Entry 3EXG (X-ray diffraction, 3.01 A resolution); this record covers chains C and D of the 4 polymer chains in the assembly.

== Chain C ==
Name: Pyruvate dehydrogenase E1 component subunit alpha, somatic form, mitochondrial
Organism: Homo sapiens
Notes: EC 1.2.4.1; fragment: E1p-alpha
UniProt: P08559 (ODPA_HUMAN); residues 1-361 here correspond to UniProt positions 30-390 (UniProt number = residue number + 29)
Chain sequence (382 residues; numbered -20 to 361; the number before each row is that of its first residue; numbers below 1 keep their minus sign (Met-20 is residue -20)):
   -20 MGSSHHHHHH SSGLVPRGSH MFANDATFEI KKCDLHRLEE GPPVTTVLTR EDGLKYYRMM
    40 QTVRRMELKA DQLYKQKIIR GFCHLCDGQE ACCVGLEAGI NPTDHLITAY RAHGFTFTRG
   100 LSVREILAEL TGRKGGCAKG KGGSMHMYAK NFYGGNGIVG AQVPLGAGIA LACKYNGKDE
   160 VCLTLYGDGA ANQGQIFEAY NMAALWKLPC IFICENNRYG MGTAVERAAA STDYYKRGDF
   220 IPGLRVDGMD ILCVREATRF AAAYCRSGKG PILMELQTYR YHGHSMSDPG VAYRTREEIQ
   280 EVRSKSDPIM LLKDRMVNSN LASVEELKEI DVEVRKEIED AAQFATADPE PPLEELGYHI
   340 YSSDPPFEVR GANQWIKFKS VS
Not modelled in the structure: -20 to -1, 198-205, 262-273
Differences from the reference sequence: expression tag (-20 to 0); engineered mutation Ala203 (Ser232 in P08559), Ala271 (Ser300 in P08559)
Curated features (UniProtKB/Swiss-Prot):
  - binding site (pyruvate): His63, Tyr89, Arg90, Ala128, Gly136, Val138, Asp167, Gly168, Ala169, Asn196, Tyr198
  - binding site (thiamine diphosphate): Tyr89, Arg90, Gly136, Val138, Asp167, Gly168, Ala169, Asn196, His263
  - binding site (Mg(2+)): Asp167, Asn196, Tyr198
  - modified residue: Lys34 (N6-acetyllysine), Lys215 (N6-acetyllysine), Lys248 (N6-succinyllysine), Ser264 (Phosphoserine), Ser266 (Phosphoserine), Tyr272 (Phosphotyrosine), Lys284 (N6-acetyllysine), Lys292 (N6-acetyllysine), Lys307 (N6-acetyllysine), Lys356 (N6-succinyllysine)
Reported in the primary citation:
  - post-translational modification sites: Ser264 (citing earlier work)
  - mutagenesis - Y89F: unchanged catalytic activity

== Chain D ==
Name: Pyruvate dehydrogenase E1 component subunit beta, mitochondrial
Organism: Homo sapiens
Notes: EC 1.2.4.1; fragment: E1p-beta
UniProt: P11177 (ODPB_HUMAN); residues 1-329 here correspond to UniProt positions 31-359 (UniProt number = residue number + 30)
Chain sequence (329 residues; row label = number of the first residue in the row):
     1 LQVTVRDAIN QGMDEELERD EKVFLLGEEV AQYDGAYKVS RGLWKKYGDK RIIDTPISEM
    61 GFAGIAVGAA MAGLRPICEF MTFNFSMQAI DQVINSAAKT YYMSGGLQPV PIVFRGPNGA
   121 SAGVAAQHSQ CFAAWYGHCP GLKVVSPWNS EDAKGLIKSA IRDNNPVVVL ENELMYGVPF
   181 EFPPEAQSKD FLIPIGKAKI ERQGTHITVV SHSRPVGHCL EAAAVLSKEG VECEVINMRT
   241 IRPMDMETIE ASVMKTNHLV TVEGGWPQFG VGAEICARIM EGPAFNFLDA PAVRVTGADV
   301 PMPYAKILED NSIPQVKDII FAIKKTLNI
Bound ions: K+: Ile161, Asp163
Curated features (UniProtKB/Swiss-Prot):
  - binding site (thiamine diphosphate): Glu59
  - binding site (K(+)): Ile112, Ala160, Ile161, Asp163, Asn165
  - site: Asp289 (Important for interaction with DLAT)
  - modified residue: Tyr37 (Phosphotyrosine), Lys324 (N6-acetyllysine)

== Interface between chain C and chain D ==
Contacting residue pairs (76; chain C residue first):
  Ala117(C) with Met103(D); Ser104(D)
  Lys118(C) with Gly105(D), hydrogen bond (side chain-backbone)
  Lys120(C) with Tyr102(D)
  Gly121(C) with Met103(D)
  His125(C) with Met103(D)
  Tyr127(C) with Met71(D), hydrophobic; Thr100(D); Met103(D); Ser104(D)
  Tyr132(C) with Met71(D); Gln108(D)
  Ile137(C) with Asp91(D); Asn95(D)
  Ala140(C) with Asp91(D); Gln92(D), hydrogen bond (backbone-side chain)
  Pro143(C) with Gly61(D); Gly64(D); Ile65(D); Gln92(D)
  Leu144(C) with Gly64(D); Val67(D), hydrophobic; Gly68(D); Ser96(D)
  Ala146(C) with Ile65(D), hydrophobic
  Gly147(C) with Ile65(D); Gly68(D); Ala69(D)
  Ile148(C) with Gly68(D)
  Leu150(C) with Phe24(D), hydrophobic
  Ala151(C) with Ala72(D), hydrophobic; Leu74(D), hydrophobic
  Tyr154(C) with Glu21(D), hydrogen bond (side chain-backbone); Val23(D); Phe24(D); Lys50(D), hydrogen bond (backbone-side chain); Arg51(D), hydrogen bond; Leu74(D), hydrophobic
  Asn155(C) with Lys22(D); Leu74(D)
  Gln174(C) with Met60(D); Gln92(D), hydrogen bond
  Glu177(C) with Ser58(D); Met60(D); Gly61(D), hydrogen bond (side chain-backbone)
  Asn180(C) with Pro56(D)
  Met181(C) with Pro56(D), hydrophobic; Gly61(D); Phe62(D); Ile65(D), hydrophobic
  Trp185(C) with Ile53(D), hydrophobic; Asp54(D); Thr55(D)
  Leu335(C) with Tyr102(D), hydrogen bond (backbone-side chain)
  Tyr337(C) with Tyr102(D)
  His338(C) with Tyr101(D); Tyr102(D), hydrogen bond (backbone-backbone); Gly105(D); Gly106(D)
  Ile339(C) with Tyr101(D); Gly141(D)
  Tyr340(C) with Tyr101(D); Gly141(D); Leu142(D), hydrogen bond (side chain-backbone); Lys143(D); Asn165(D)
  Ser341(C) with Tyr101(D); Pro109(D); Asn164(D); Asn165(D), hydrogen bond (backbone-side chain)
  Ser342(C) with Asn164(D), hydrogen bond
  Asp343(C) with Lys143(D), salt bridge; Asn165(D), hydrogen bond
  Arg349(C) with Glu281(D), salt bridge
  Gln353(C) with Glu281(D)
  Ser361(C) with Tyr101(D), hydrogen bond (backbone-side chain)
Interface residues without a listed pair, chain C (36 interface residues in all): Cys116, Leu184
Interface residues without a listed pair, chain D (44 interface residues in all): Glu59, Leu107, Arg242

== Overview ==
36 residues of chain C and 44 residues of chain D are in contact; the contacts include 14 hydrogen bonds and 2
salt bridges. Polar pairs include Asp343(C)-Lys143(D), Arg349(C)-Glu281(D) and Lys118(C)-Gly105(D). From the
paper: Y89F of chain C leaves catalytic activity unchanged; a modification site at Ser264(C).
Chain C is Pyruvate dehydrogenase E1 component subunit alpha, somatic form, mitochondrial and chain D is
Pyruvate dehydrogenase E1 component subunit beta, mitochondrial, both from Homo sapiens; the structure,
Crystal structure of the pyruvate dehydrogenase (E1p) component of human pyruvate dehydrogenase complex, was
determined by X-ray diffraction (same publication as 3EXE, 3EXF, 3EXH and 3EXI).
